Entry 6RRM (X-ray diffraction, 1.64 A resolution); this record covers chain A.

== Chain A ==
Molecule: L, D-transpeptidase 2
Organism: Mycobacterium tuberculosis CDC1551
Notes: EC 2.3.2.-
Reference sequence: O53223 (LDT2_MYCTO); numbering as in UniProt (aligned over 56-408)
Sequence (355 residues; numbered 54 to 408; the number before each row is that of its first residue):
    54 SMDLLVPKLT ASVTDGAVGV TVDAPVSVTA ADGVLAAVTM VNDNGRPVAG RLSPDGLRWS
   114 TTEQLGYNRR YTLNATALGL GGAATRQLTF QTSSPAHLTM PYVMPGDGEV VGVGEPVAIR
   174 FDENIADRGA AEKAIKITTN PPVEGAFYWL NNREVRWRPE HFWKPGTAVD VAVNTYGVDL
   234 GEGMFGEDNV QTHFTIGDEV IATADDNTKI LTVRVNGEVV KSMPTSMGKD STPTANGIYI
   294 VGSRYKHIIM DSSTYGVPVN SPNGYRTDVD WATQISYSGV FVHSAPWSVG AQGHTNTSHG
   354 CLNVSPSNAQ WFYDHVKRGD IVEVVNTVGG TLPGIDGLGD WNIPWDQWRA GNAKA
Disordered / not traced: 54-56, 408
Differences from the reference sequence: expression tag (54-55)
Curated features (UniProtKB/Swiss-Prot):
  - active site: H336 (Proton donor/acceptor), C354 (Nucleophile)
  - binding site (Ca(2+)): D232, E235, G236
  - binding site (substrate): Y318, S331, G332, N356
  - site: C354 (Binds to carbapenem drug (covalent))
Covalent attachments: N-phenyl-2-selanylbenzamide (9JT) linked to C354
Residues lining bound ligands: N-phenyl-2-selanylbenzamide (9JT): M303, P315, N316, G317, Y318, T320, V322, S331, G332, V333, F334, H336, W340, H352, G353
Reported in the primary citation:
  - binding site for N-phenyl-2-selanylbenzamide: M303, Y308, Y318, T320, V333, F334, H352, C354
  - catalytic residues: C354 (citing earlier work)
  - conformationally variable residues (loop rearrangement): H300 to D323

== Overview ==
Covalently linked N-phenyl-2-selanylbenzamide: at C354. UniProt lists active-site residues H336 and C354, 3
Ca2+-binding residues and 4 substrate-binding residues. The paper reports the catalytic residue C354; a
binding site for N-phenyl-2-selanylbenzamide at M303, Y308 and Y318 among others.
Chain A is L, D-transpeptidase 2 (Mycobacterium tuberculosis CDC1551); the structure, Crystal structure of
LdtMt2 from Mycobacterium tuberculosis bound to Ebselen, was determined by X-ray diffraction, deposited
together with 6RLG.
